Entry 3U61 (X-ray diffraction, 3.20 A resolution); this record covers chains E and A of the 10 polymer chains in the assembly.

Chain E:
Name: DNA polymerase accessory protein 44
Organism: Enterobacteria phage T4
UniProt: P04526 (DPA44_BPT4); residues 1-319 here = UniProt positions 1-319
Chain sequence (324 residues; numbered -4 to 319; the number before each row is that of its first residue; numbers below 1 keep their minus sign (Gly-4 is residue -4)):
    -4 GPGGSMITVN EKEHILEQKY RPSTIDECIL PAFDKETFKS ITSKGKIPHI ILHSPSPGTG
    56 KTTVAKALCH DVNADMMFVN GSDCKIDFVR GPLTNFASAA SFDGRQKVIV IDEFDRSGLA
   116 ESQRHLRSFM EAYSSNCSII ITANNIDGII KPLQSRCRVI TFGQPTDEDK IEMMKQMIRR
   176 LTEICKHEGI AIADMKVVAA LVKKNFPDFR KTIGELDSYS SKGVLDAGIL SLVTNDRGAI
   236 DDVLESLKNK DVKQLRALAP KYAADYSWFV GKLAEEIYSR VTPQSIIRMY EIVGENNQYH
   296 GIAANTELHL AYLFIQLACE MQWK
Not modelled in the structure: -4 to 2, 214-232, 316-319
Differences from the reference sequence: expression tag (-4 to 0)
Small-molecule neighbours: 08T ([[[(2R,3S,4R,5R)-5-(6-aminopurin-9-yl)-3,4-bis(oxidanyl)oxolan-2-yl]methoxy-oxidanyl-phosphoryl]oxy-oxidanyl-phosphoryl]oxy-tris(fluoranyl)beryllium): Glu126, Pro147, Arg151
Swiss-Prot annotation at these positions:
  - binding site (ATP): Glu12 to Tyr15, Ile24, Gly53 to Thr58, Arg205
What the authors report for this chain:
  - allosteric site: Lys80 (proposed by the authors, not directly observed)

Chain A:
Name: DNA polymerase accessory protein 62
Organism: Enterobacteria phage T4
UniProt: P04527 (DPA62_BPT4); residues 2-187 here = UniProt positions 2-187
Chain sequence (199 residues; row label = number of the first residue in the row):
     2 SLFKDDIQLN EHQVAWYSKD WTAVQSAADS FKEKAENEFF EIIGAINNKT KCSIAQKDYS
    62 KFMVENALSQ FPECMPAVYA MNLIGSGLSD EAHFNYLMAA VPRGKRYGKW AKLVEDSTEV
   122 LIIKLLAKRY QVNTNDAINY KSILTKNGKL PLVLKELKGL VTDDFLKEVT KNVKEQKQLK
   182 KLALEWGLEH HHHHHHHHH
Not modelled in the structure: 109-116, 188-200
Differences from the reference sequence: expression tag (188-200)

Chain E / chain A interface:
Residue-residue contacts - 42 pairs, chain E then chain A:
  Glu8(E) - Tyr131(A)
  His9(E) - Tyr131(A)  hydrogen bond (backbone-side chain)
  His9(E) - Val154(A)
  Ile10(E) - Tyr141(A)  hydrophobic
  Glu12(E) - Tyr141(A)  hydrogen bond
  Glu12(E) - Ile144(A)
  Gln13(E) - Tyr131(A)  hydrogen bond (side chain-backbone)
  Gln13(E) - Tyr141(A)
  Lys61(E) - Gln132(A)  hydrogen bond
  Phe73(E) - Gln132(A)
  Phe73(E) - Val133(A)
  Asn75(E) - Asn134(A)
  Asn75(E) - Thr135(A)
  Ser77(E) - Thr135(A)  hydrogen bond
  Asp107(E) - Asn134(A)
  Glu108(E) - Asn134(A)  hydrogen bond
  Glu108(E) - Asn136(A)  hydrogen bond
  Arg205(E) - Asp137(A)  salt bridge
  Gly209(E) - Ile144(A)
  Asp212(E) - Ile144(A)
  Asp212(E) - Asn148(A)
  Ser213(E) - Asn148(A)  hydrogen bond (backbone-side chain)
  Arg251(E) - Asn67(A)  hydrogen bond
  Arg251(E) - Ser70(A)  hydrogen bond
  Arg251(E) - Gln71(A)  hydrogen bond
  Tyr294(E) - Tyr80(A)
  Ile297(E) - Leu84(A)
  Ala298(E) - Asn83(A)
  Ala298(E) - Leu84(A)  hydrophobic
  Ala299(E) - Asn83(A)  hydrogen bond (backbone-backbone)
  Asn300(E) - Phe63(A)
  Asn300(E) - Glu66(A)
  Asn300(E) - Asn83(A)  hydrogen bond (backbone-side chain)
  Leu303(E) - Ser70(A)
  Leu303(E) - Met76(A)  hydrophobic
  Leu303(E) - Val79(A)  hydrophobic
  Leu303(E) - Asn83(A)
  His304(E) - Tyr80(A)
  His304(E) - Asn83(A)
  His304(E) - Leu84(A)
  Tyr307(E) - Met76(A)  hydrophobic
  Tyr307(E) - Tyr80(A)  hydrophobic
Also at the interface, not in a pair above, chain E (27 interface residues in all): Arg16, Asp78, Val247
Also at the interface, not in a pair above, chain A (26 interface residues in all): Pro73, Ser87, Lys125, Arg130, Leu145

Overview:
27 residues of chain E face 26 of chain A across their interface, with 13 hydrogen bonds and 1 salt bridge.
Polar contacts include Arg205(E)-Asp137(A), His9(E)-Tyr131(A) and Glu12(E)-Tyr141(A). Bound to chain E:
compound 08T. From UniProt: 12 ATP-binding residues on chain E. The paper reports an allosteric site at
Lys80(E).
Chain E is DNA polymerase accessory protein 44 and chain A is DNA polymerase accessory protein 62, both from
Enterobacteria phage T4; the structure, Structure of T4 Bacteriophage Clamp Loader Bound To Closed Clamp, DNA
and ATP Analog and ADP, was determined by X-ray diffraction (same publication as 3U5Z and 3U60).
